PDB entry 5XZB | X-ray diffraction, 2.13 A resolution | chains A and E of the 3 polymer chains in the assembly

# Chain A
Name: Cyclic GMP-AMP synthase
Organism: Mus musculus
Notes: EC 2.7.7.86
UniProt: Q8C6L5 (CGAS_MOUSE); residue numbers follow UniProt; this construct covers 149-505
Chain sequence (357 residues; row label = number of the first residue in the row):
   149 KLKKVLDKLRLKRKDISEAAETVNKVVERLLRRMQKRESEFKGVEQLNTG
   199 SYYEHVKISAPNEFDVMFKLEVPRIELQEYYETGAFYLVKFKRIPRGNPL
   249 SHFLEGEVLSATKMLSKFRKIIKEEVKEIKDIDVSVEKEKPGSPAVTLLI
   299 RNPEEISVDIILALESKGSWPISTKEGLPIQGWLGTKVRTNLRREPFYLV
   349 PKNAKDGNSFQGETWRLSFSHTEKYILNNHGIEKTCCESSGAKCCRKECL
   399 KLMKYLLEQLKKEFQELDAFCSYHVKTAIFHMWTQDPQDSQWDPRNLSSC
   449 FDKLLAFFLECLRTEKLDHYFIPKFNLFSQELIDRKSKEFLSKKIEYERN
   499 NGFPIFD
Bound ions: Zn2+: His378, Cys384, Cys385, Cys392
Residues lining bound ligands: A9Y ((3R)-3-[1-(1H-benzimidazol-2-yl)-5-hydroxy-3-methyl-1H-pyrazol-4-yl]-2-benzofuran-1(3H)-one): Ala233, Arg364, Leu365, Asp416, Ala417, Cys419, Tyr421, His422, His467, Phe473, Leu475
Curated features (UniProtKB/Swiss-Prot):
  - region: Lys372 to Lys395 (DNA-binding)
  - motif: Leu154 to Leu159 (Nuclear export signal), Asp281 to Ser291 (Nuclear localization signal)
  - binding site (GTP): Thr197, Asp307, Arg364 to Glu371
  - binding site (ATP): Ser199, Glu371, Lys402, Ser420 to Lys424
  - binding site (Mg(2+)): Glu211, Asp213, Asp307
  - binding site (2',3'-cGAMP): Asp213, Gly290, Asp307, Lys350, Arg364 to Ser366
  - binding site (Zn(2+)): His378, Cys384, Cys385, Cys392
  - site: Arg241 (Arginine-anchor), Asp307, Ile308 (Cleavage)
  - modified residue: Lys156 (N6-lactoyllysine), Glu176 (PolyADP-ribosyl glutamic acid), Ser199 (Phosphoserine), Tyr201 (Phosphotyrosine), Glu272 (5-glutamyl polyglutamate), Ser291 (Phosphoserine), Glu302 (5-glutamyl glutamate), Lys372 (N6-acetyllysine), Lys382 (N6-acetyllysine), Lys402 (N6-acetyllysine), Ser420 (Phosphoserine), Lys491 (N6-methyllysine)
  - lipidation (S-palmitoyl cysteine): Cys392, Cys393, Cys459
  - cross-link (Glycyl lysine isopeptide (Lys-Gly)): Lys217 (interchain with G-Cter in SUMO), Lys271 (interchain with G-Cter in ubiquitin), Lys335 (interchain with G-Cter in SUMO), Lys372 (interchain with G-Cter in SUMO), Lys382 (interchain with G-Cter in SUMO), Lys399 (interchain with G-Cter in ubiquitin), Lys402 (interchain with G-Cter in ubiquitin), Lys409 (interchain with G-Cter in ubiquitin), Lys410 (interchain with G-Cter in ubiquitin), Lys464 (interchain with G-Cter in SUMO)
  - mutagenesis: Lys156 (K156Q: Mimics lactylation; knockin mice show higher mortality following HSV-1 infection), Asn172 (N172K: Induces alteration of the DNA-binding surface and leads to decreased synthesis of cyclic GMP-AMP (cGAMP); when associated with L-180), Glu176 (E176A: Abolished poly-ADP-ribosylation by PARP1, stimulating interferon production in knockin mice), Arg180 (R180L: Induces alteration of the DNA-binding surface and leads to decreased synthesis of cyclic GMP-AMP (cGAMP); when associated with K-182), Gly198 (G198A: Abolishes stimulation of interferon production; when associated with A-199), Ser199 (S199A: Abolishes stimulation of interferon production; when associated with A-199), Tyr201 (Y201E: Phosphomimetic mutant; reduced translocation to the nucleus following treatment with etoposide), Glu211 to Asp213 (Abolished nucleotidyltransferase activity. Does not affect nuclear localization and tethering to chromatin), Glu211 (E211A: Abolishes ability to promote type-I interferon production), Asp213 (D213A: Abolishes ability to promote type-I interferon production), Lys217 (K217R: Reduced sumoylation), Arg222 (R222E: Impaired tethering to chromatin, leading to constitutive activation in the absence of DNA), 31 further mutagenesis entries in UniProt
From the paper describing this entry:
  - binding site for A9Y: Ala233, Arg364, Cys419, Tyr421, His422, His467, Ile470, Phe473, Leu475

# Chain E
Molecule: 15-nt DNA strand
Sequence (15 nucleotides; each row starts with the number of its first residue):
     1 AAATTGCCGAAGACG

# Interface between chain A and chain E
Contacting residue pairs (12):
  Arg158(A) - DG12(E)  salt bridge to the phosphate
  Leu159(A) - DG12(E)  sugar contact
  Lys160(A) - DA13(E)  phosphate contact
  Arg161(A) - DG12(E)  hydrogen bond to the phosphate
  Arg161(A) - DA13(E)  hydrogen bond to the phosphate
  His203(A) - DA10(E)  phosphate contact
  His203(A) - DA11(E)  salt bridge to the phosphate
  Asn376(A) - DA10(E)  sugar contact
  Cys385(A) - DA10(E)  phosphate contact
  Glu386(A) - DA10(E)  phosphate contact
  Lys395(A) - DA10(E)  phosphate contact
  Lys395(A) - DA11(E)  salt bridge to the phosphate
Other interface residues (no listed pair), chain A (12 interface residues in all): Arg180, Ser387, Lys399
Other interface residues (no listed pair), chain E (5 interface residues in all): DA3

# Summary
12 residues of chain A face 5 of chain E across their interface, with 2 hydrogen bonds and 3 salt bridges.
Polar contacts include Arg161(A)-DG12(E), Arg161(A)-DA13(E) and Arg158(A)-DG12(E). Bound to chain A: compound
A9Y. The paper reports a binding site for A9Y at Ala233(A), Arg364(A) and Cys419(A) among others.
Chain A is Cyclic GMP-AMP synthase (Mus musculus) and chain E is a 15-nt DNA strand; the structure, Mouse cGAS
bound to the inhibitor RU365, was determined by X-ray diffraction (same publication as 5XZE and 5XZG).
